PDB entry 6FHS | electron microscopy, 3.75 A resolution | chains D and G of the 10 polymer chains in the assembly

Chain D:
Name: RuvB-like helicase
Organism: Chaetomium thermophilum var. thermophilum DSM 1495
Notes: EC 3.6.4.12
Reference sequence: G0RYC2 (G0RYC2_CHATD); residue numbers follow UniProt; this construct covers 1-488
Chain sequence (488 residues; each row starts with the number of its first residue):
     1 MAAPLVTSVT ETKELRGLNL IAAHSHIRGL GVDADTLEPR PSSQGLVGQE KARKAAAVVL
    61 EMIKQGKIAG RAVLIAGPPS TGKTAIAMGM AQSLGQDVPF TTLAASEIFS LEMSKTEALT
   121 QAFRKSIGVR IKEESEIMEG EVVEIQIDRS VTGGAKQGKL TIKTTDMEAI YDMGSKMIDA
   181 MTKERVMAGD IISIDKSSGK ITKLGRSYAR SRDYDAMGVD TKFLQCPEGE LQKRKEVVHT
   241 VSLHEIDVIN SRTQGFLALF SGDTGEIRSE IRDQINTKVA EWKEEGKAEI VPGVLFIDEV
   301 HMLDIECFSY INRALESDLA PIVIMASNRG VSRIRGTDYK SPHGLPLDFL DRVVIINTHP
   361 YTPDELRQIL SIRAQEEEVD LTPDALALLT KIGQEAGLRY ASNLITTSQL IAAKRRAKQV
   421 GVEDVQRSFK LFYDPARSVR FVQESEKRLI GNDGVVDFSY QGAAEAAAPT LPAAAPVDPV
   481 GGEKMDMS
Unresolved in the structure: 1-19, 459-488
Residues lining bound ligands:
  - ADP (adenosine-5'-diphosphate), molecule 1: Ala23, His24, His26, Gly45, Leu46, Val47, Pro79, Ser80, Thr81, Gly82, Lys83, Thr84, Ala85, Tyr361, Ile369, Arg373, Leu398, Arg399
  - ADP, molecule 2: Arg313, Glu316, Arg352

Chain G:
Name: Ino80
Organism: Chaetomium thermophilum var. thermophilum DSM 1495
Chain sequence (1107 residues; each row starts with the number of its first residue):
   750 MTDSYATKAS NLKKTAILAS KEAKRWQLRT NKGTKDLQAR AKRVMRDMMG FWKRNEREER
   810 DLRKAAERLE LENARKEEAD REAARQRRKL NFLISQTELY SHFISKKIKT HEVERSTDHP
   870 DVATDEKDKI PEPTLNINVP EPTGPIAPKV TDFNSLDFDN EDESALQAAA MANAQNAIAE
   930 AQKKAREFNK DETKLDEDGE MNFQHPELTE FEVAQPKLLN CQLKEYQLKG LNWLVNLYEQ
   990 GINGILADEM GLGKTVQSIS VMAYLAERYD IWGPFLVVAP ASTLHNWQQE VSKFVPDFKV
  1050 LPYWGTAADR KVLRKFWDRK HTTYKKDSPF HVMITSYQLV VSDVAYFQKM KWQYMILDEA
  1110 QAIKSSQSSR WKCLLGFHCR NRLLLTGTPI QNNMQELWAL LHFIMPSLFD SHDEFSEWFS
  1170 KDIESHAQSN TKLNEDQLKR LHMILKPFML RRVKKHVQKE LGDKIEIDVF CELSYRQRAM
  1230 YQSLRNQISI MDLIEKATVG DNEDSATLMN LVMQFRKVCN HPDLFERADT SSPFFCGHFA
  1290 ETGSFLREGT NVALGYSTRS LVEYRLPRLI WCDGGRLDKP GPGNLVAGFR SKYLNHMMNI
  1350 WTPENIRSSL EGIENFTWLR FVDTSLQEAY RASHTDVFAR AVDLASKQNR LGHMQIVYDE
  1410 PEDKKWTPVH ALFQICEREN PKAVAEITTE GVLRDLMNIA RVKYRELGLC RLEKAARPRA
  1470 SAPPIEVVCD SRSAVIEREN IMFHPAMRKA LFGPTPSEIK EASFGPRPVT LYPPRALLPA
  1530 PDHDKQRFTN ITVPSMARFV TDSGKLAKLD ELLRELKEGG HRVLLYFQMT RMIDLMEEYL
  1590 TYRNYKYCRL DGSTKLEDRR DTVADFQTRP EIFIFLLSTR AGGLGINLTT ADTVIFYDSD
  1650 WNPTIDSQAM DRAHRLGQTK QVTVYRLITR GTIEERIRKR ALQKEEVQRV VITGTGSVDF
  1710 SGRRPPENRN RDIAMWLADD EQAEMIERRE KELIESGEYD KIMQQRRKGG KRKRGAANGD
  1770 TVPSLEDMYH EGEGHFDDNK GSGAATPVDA DSLGRGGKRK KAGGSKKAKT TKQRLAIADG
  1830 EIDDGEIDID YKDDDDKGTD YKDDDDK
Unresolved in the structure: 750-1277, 1545-1856

How chain D and chain G interact:
Residue-residue contacts - 40 pairs, chain D then chain G:
  Ile131(D) - Leu1461(G)  hydrophobic
  Glu133(D) - Arg1460(G)  salt bridge
  Val151(D) - Ser1512(G)
  Thr152(D) - Leu1520(G)
  Gly153(D) - Ile1508(G)
  Lys176(D) - Asp1533(G)  salt bridge
  Lys176(D) - Arg1536(G)
  Ser197(D) - Arg1460(G)
  Ser198(D) - Arg1454(G)
  Ser198(D) - Arg1460(G)
  Lys200(D) - Arg1454(G)
  Lys200(D) - Glu1455(G)  salt bridge
  Val219(D) - Thr1438(G)
  His239(D) - Glu1455(G)
  His239(D) - Leu1456(G)  hydrogen bond (side chain-backbone)
  His239(D) - Gly1457(G)
  His239(D) - Arg1460(G)
  Thr240(D) - Leu1456(G)
  Val241(D) - Leu1458(G)  hydrophobic
  Glu245(D) - Leu1456(G)
  Ile249(D) - Leu1458(G)  hydrophobic
  Ile249(D) - Leu1461(G)  hydrophobic
  Asn250(D) - Lys1463(G)
  Asn250(D) - Ala1464(G)  hydrogen bond (side chain-backbone)
  Asn250(D) - Ala1465(G)
  Gln254(D) - Asp1531(G)
  Phe256(D) - Tyr1453(G)
  Phe256(D) - Asp1531(G)
  Leu257(D) - Arg1450(G)
  Phe260(D) - Ala1449(G)
  Phe260(D) - Lys1452(G)
  Ile271(D) - Ala1465(G)  hydrophobic
  Gln274(D) - Ala1465(G)
  Gln274(D) - Arg1466(G)  hydrogen bond (side chain-backbone)
  Gln274(D) - Arg1468(G)
  Ile275(D) - Ala1465(G)  hydrophobic
  Lys278(D) - Ala1464(G)
  Trp282(D) - Leu1461(G)  hydrophobic
  Trp282(D) - Glu1462(G)
  Lys287(D) - Glu1462(G)  salt bridge
Interface residues without a listed pair, chain D (30 interface residues in all): Ser135, Ile246, Thr253, Leu259
Interface residues without a listed pair, chain G (28 interface residues in all): Pro1528, Ala1529, His1532, Phe1537

In short:
30 residues of chain D face 28 of chain G across their interface; the contacts include 3 hydrogen bonds and 4
salt bridges. Polar contacts include Glu133(D)-Arg1460(G), Lys176(D)-Asp1533(G) and Lys200(D)-Glu1455(G).
Chain D binds ADP.
Chain D is RuvB-like helicase and chain G is Ino80, both from Chaetomium thermophilum var. thermophilum DSM
1495; the structure, CryoEM Structure of INO80core, was determined by electron microscopy together with 6FML
from the same study.
